Entry 7B3C (electron microscopy, 3.40 A resolution); this record covers chains A and T of the 5 polymer chains in the assembly.

# Chain A
Protein: RNA-directed RNA polymerase nsp12
Source organism: Severe acute respiratory syndrome coronavirus 2
Notes: EC 2.7.7.48
UniProtKB: P0DTD1 (R1AB_SARS2); residues 1-932 here correspond to UniProt positions 4393-5324 (UniProt number = residue number + 4392)
Sequence (935 residues; row label = number of the first residue in the row; numbers below 1 keep their minus sign (Ser-2 is residue -2)):
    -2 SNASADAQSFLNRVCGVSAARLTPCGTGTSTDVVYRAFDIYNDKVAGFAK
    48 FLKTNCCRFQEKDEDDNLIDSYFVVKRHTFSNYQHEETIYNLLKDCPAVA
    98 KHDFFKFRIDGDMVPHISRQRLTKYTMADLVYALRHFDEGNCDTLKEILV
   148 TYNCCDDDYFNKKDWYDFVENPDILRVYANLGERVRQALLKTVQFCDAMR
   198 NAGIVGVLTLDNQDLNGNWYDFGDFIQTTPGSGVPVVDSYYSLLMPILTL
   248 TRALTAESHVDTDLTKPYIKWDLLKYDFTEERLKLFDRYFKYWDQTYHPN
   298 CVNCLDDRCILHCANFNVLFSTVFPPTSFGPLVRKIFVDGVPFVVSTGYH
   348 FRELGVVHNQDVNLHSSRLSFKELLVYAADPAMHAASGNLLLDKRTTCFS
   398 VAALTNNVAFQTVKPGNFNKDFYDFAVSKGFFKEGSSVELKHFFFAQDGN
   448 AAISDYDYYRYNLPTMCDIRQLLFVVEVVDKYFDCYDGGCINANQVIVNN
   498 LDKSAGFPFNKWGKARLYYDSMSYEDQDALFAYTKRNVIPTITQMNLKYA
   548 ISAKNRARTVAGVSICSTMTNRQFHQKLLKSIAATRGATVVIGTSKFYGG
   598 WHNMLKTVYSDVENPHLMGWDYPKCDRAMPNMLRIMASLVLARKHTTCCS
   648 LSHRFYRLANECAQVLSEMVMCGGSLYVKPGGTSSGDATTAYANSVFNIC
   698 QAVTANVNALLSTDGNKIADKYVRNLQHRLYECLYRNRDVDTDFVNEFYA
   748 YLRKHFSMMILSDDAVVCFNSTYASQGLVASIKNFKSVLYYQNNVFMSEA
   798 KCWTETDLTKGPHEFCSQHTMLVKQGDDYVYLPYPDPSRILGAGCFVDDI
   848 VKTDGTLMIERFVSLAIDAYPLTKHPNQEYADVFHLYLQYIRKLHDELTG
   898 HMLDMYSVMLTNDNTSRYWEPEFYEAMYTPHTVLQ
Disordered / not traced: -2 to 30, 51-117, 362-366, 897-909, 930-932
Sequence notes: expression tag (-2 to 0)
Bound ions: Zn2+ site 1: His295, Cys301, Cys306, Cys310; Zn2+ site 2: Cys487, His642, Cys645, Cys646
Curated features (UniProtKB/Swiss-Prot):
  - region: Lys545 to Arg555 (Interaction with RMP Remdesivir), Thr582 to Pro620 (RdRp Palm N-ter)
  - active site: Ser759, Asp760, Asp761
  - binding site (Mn(2+)): Asn209, Asp218
  - binding site (Zn(2+)): His295, Cys301, Cys306, Cys310, Cys487, His642, Cys645, Cys646
  - site: Gln932 (Cleavage)
From the paper describing this entry:
  - binding site for the 15-nt RNA strand: Ser861 (proposed by the authors, not directly observed)

# Chain T
Molecule: 57-nt RNA strand
Sequence (57 nucleotides; each row starts with the number of its first residue):
     1 UUUUCAUGCACUGCGUAGGCUCAUACCGUAUUGAGACCUUUUGGUCUCAA
    51 UACGGUA
Disordered / not traced: 1-7, 20-57

# Interface between chain A and chain T
Contacting residue pairs - 35 pairs, chain A then chain T:
  Asn496(A) with C11(T), sugar contact; U12(T), hydrogen bond to the phosphate
  Lys500(A) with C9(T), salt bridge to the phosphate; A10(T), phosphate contact
  Ser501(A) with G8(T), hydrogen bond to the phosphate; C9(T), hydrogen bond to the phosphate
  Asn507(A) with G8(T), hydrogen bond to the phosphate
  Asn543(A) with G8(T), sugar contact
  Val557(A) with C9(T), base contact
  Ala558(A) with C9(T), sugar contact
  Gly559(A) with C9(T), sugar contact
  Arg569(A) with A10(T), salt bridge to the phosphate; C11(T), salt bridge to the phosphate
  Lys577(A) with U12(T), salt bridge to the phosphate
  Ala580(A) with U12(T), sugar contact
  Gly590(A) with U12(T), hydrogen bond to the sugar; G13(T), sugar contact
  Ser592(A) with G13(T), sugar contact
  Phe594(A) with C14(T), sugar contact
  Tyr595(A) with C14(T), phosphate contact; G15(T), hydrogen bond to the phosphate
  Ser682(A) with C9(T), hydrogen bond to the base
  Gly683(A) with C9(T), hydrogen bond to the sugar; A10(T), sugar contact
  Asp684(A) with A10(T), hydrogen bond to the sugar
  Ala685(A) with A10(T), hydrogen bond to the sugar
  Thr687(A) with A10(T), base contact
  Tyr689(A) with C11(T), hydrogen bond to the sugar; U12(T), sugar contact
  Glu857(A) with G15(T), hydrogen bond to the base; U16(T), sugar contact
  Asn911(A) with A17(T), phosphate contact
  Tyr915(A) with U16(T), sugar contact
  Phe920(A) with G15(T), phosphate contact
  Met924(A) with G15(T), phosphate contact
Other interface residues (no listed pair), chain A (32 interface residues in all): Gln541, Ile589, Thr591, Thr686, Val860, Arg914

# Overview
32 residues of chain A and 10 residues of chain T are in contact, with 12 hydrogen bonds and 4 salt bridges.
Polar contacts include Ser682(A)-C9(T), Glu857(A)-G15(T) and Gly590(A)-U12(T). From the paper: a binding site
for the 15-nt RNA strand at Ser861(A).
Chain A is RNA-directed RNA polymerase nsp12 (Severe acute respiratory syndrome coronavirus 2) and chain T is
a 57-nt RNA strand; the structure, Structure of elongating SARS-CoV-2 RNA-dependent RNA polymerase with
Remdesivir at position -4 (structure 2), was determined by electron microscopy, deposited together with 7B3B.
